7XPL - chains E and G of the 8 polymer chains in the assembly; structure by X-ray diffraction, 2.21 A resolution.

# Chain E
Molecule: Fibrillarin-like rRNA/tRNA 2'-O-methyltransferase
Organism: Saccharolobus solfataricus 98/2
Notes: EC 2.1.1.-
UniProtKB: D0KTQ8 (D0KTQ8_SACS9); residues 1-232 here = UniProt positions 1-232
Chain sequence (232 residues; row label = number of the first residue in the row):
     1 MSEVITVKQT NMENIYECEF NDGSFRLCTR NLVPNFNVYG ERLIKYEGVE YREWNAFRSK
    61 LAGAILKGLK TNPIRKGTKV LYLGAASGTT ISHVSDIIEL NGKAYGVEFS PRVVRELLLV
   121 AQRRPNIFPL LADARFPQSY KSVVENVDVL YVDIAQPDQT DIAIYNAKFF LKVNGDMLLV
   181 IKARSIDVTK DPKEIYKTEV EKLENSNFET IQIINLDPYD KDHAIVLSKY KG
Unresolved in the structure: 1
Small-molecule neighbours: S-adenosylhomocysteine (SAH): Arg58, Lys60, Tyr82, Gly84, Ala85, Ala86, Thr89, Thr90, Val107, Glu108, Phe109, Ser110, Ala132, Asp133, Ala134, Arg135, Asp153, Ile154, Ala155, Gln156, Lys182

# Chain G
Molecule: BMG3 RNA strand A
Sequence (29 nucleotides; each row starts with the number of its first residue):
     1 GGGAGUCUGA ACACUCAUGG UCUUCGCCC
Unresolved in the structure: 1-2, 28-29

# Chain E / chain G interface
Contacting residue pairs - 17 pairs, chain E then chain G:
  Phe109(E) - U18(G)  phosphate contact
  Phe109(E) - G19(G)  phosphate contact
  Ser110(E) - A17(G)  hydrogen bond to the sugar
  Arg112(E) - C16(G)  sugar contact
  Arg112(E) - A17(G)  sugar contact
  Ala155(E) - U18(G)  hydrogen bond to the sugar
  Ala155(E) - G19(G)  sugar contact
  Gln156(E) - G19(G)  sugar contact
  Pro157(E) - G19(G)  phosphate contact
  Pro157(E) - G20(G)  phosphate contact
  Arg184(E) - G19(G)  hydrogen bond to the base
  Arg184(E) - G20(G)  sugar contact
  Ser185(E) - G19(G)  hydrogen bond to the sugar
  Ser185(E) - G20(G)  sugar contact
  Ile186(E) - G20(G)  sugar contact
  Asp187(E) - G20(G)  sugar contact
  Val188(E) - G20(G)  hydrogen bond to the sugar

# In short
11 residues of chain E and 5 residues of chain G are in contact; the contacts include 5 hydrogen bonds. Polar
contacts include Arg184(E)-G19(G), Ser110(E)-A17(G) and Ala155(E)-U18(G). Chain E binds
S-adenosylhomocysteine.
Chain E is Fibrillarin-like rRNA/tRNA 2'-O-methyltransferase (Saccharolobus solfataricus 98/2) and chain G is
BMG3 RNA strand A; the structure, Crystal structure of a C/D-free RNA-guided RNA 2'-O-methyltransferase, was
determined by X-ray diffraction.
